PDB entry 6EG5 | X-ray diffraction, 2.45 A resolution | chains A and F of the 6 polymer chains in the assembly

Chain A:
Molecule: Tubulin alpha-1B chain
From: Sus scrofa
UniProt: Q2XVP4 (TBA1B_PIG); residues 1-450 here = UniProt positions 1-450
Sequence (450 residues; numbered 1 to 450; the number before each row is that of its first residue):
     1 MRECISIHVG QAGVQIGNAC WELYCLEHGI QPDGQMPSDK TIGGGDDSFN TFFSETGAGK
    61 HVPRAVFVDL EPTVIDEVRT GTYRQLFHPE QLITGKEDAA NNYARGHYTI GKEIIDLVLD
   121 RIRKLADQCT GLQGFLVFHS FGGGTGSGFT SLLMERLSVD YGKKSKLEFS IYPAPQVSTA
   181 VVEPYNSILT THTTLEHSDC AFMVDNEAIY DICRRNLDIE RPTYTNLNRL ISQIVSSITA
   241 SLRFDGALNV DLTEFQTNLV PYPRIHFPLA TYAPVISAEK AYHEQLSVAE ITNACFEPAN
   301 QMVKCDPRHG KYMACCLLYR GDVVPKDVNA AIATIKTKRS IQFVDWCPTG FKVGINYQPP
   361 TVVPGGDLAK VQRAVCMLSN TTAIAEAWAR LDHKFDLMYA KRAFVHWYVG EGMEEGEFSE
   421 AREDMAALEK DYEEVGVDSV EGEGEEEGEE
Unresolved in the structure: 440-450
Metal / ion sites: Ca2+: D39, T41, G44, E55
Residues lining bound ligands:
  - GTP (guanosine-5'-triphosphate): G10, Q11, A12, Q15, I16, D69, D98, A99, A100, N101, S140, G142, G143, G144, T145, G146, I171, P173, A174, V177, S178, E183, N206, Y224, L227, N228, I231
  - J7S (4-(2-chloropyrido[2,3-d]pyrimidin-4-yl)-7-methoxy-3,4-dihydroquinoxalin-2(1H)-one): N101, T179, V181
UniProt features mapped onto this chain:
  - motif: M1 to C4 (MREC motif)
  - active site: E254
  - binding site (GTP): G10, Q11, A12, Q15, E71, A99, S140, G143, G144, T145, G146, T179, E183, N206, Y224, N228, L252
  - binding site (Mg(2+)): E71
  - modified residue: K40 (N6,N6,N6-trimethyllysine), S48 (Phosphoserine), S232 (Phosphoserine), Y282 (3'-nitrotyrosine), R339 (Omega-N-methylarginine), S439 (Phosphoserine), E443 (5-glutamyl polyglutamate), E445 (5-glutamyl polyglutamate)
  - cross-link (Glycyl lysine isopeptide (Lys-Gly)): K326 (interchain with G-Cter in ubiquitin), K370 (interchain with G-Cter in ubiquitin)

Chain F:
Molecule: Tubulin tyrosine ligase
From: Gallus gallus
UniProt: E1BQ43 (E1BQ43_CHICK); residues 1-378 here = UniProt positions 1-378
Sequence (384 residues; numbered 1 to 384; the number before each row is that of its first residue):
     1 MYTFVVRDEN SSVYAEVSRL LLATGQWKRL RKDNPRFNLM LGERNRLPFG RLGHEPGLVQ
    61 LVNYYRGADK LCRKASLVKL IKTSPELSES CTWFPESYVI YPTNLKTPVA PAQNGIRHLI
   121 NNTRTDEREV FLAAYNRRRE GREGNVWIAK SSAGAKGEGI LISSEASELL DFIDEQGQVH
   181 VIQKYLEKPL LLEPGHRKFD IRSWVLVDHL YNIYLYREGV LRTSSEPYNS ANFQDKTCHL
   241 TNHCIQKEYS KNYGRYEEGN EMFFEEFNQY LMDALNTTLE NSILLQIKHI IRSCLMCIEP
   301 AISTKHLHYQ SFQLFGFDFM VDEELKVWLI EVNGAPACAQ KLYAELCQGI VDVAISSVFP
   361 LADTGQKTSQ PTSIFIKLHH HHHH
Unresolved in the structure: 103-124, 364-369
Construct notes: expression tag (379-384)
Metal / ion sites: Mg2+ site 1: D318 (together with AMP-PCP); Mg2+ site 2: E331 (together with AMP-PCP)
Residues lining bound ligands: AMP-PCP (ACP; phosphomethylphosphonic acid adenylate ester): K74, P95, I148, K150, A155, I160, Q183, K184, Y185, L186, K198, D200, R202, R222, H239, L240, T241, N242, D318, M320, I330, E331, N333

Interface between chain A and chain F:
Residue-residue contacts (22; chain A residue first):
  Q176(A) - P56(F)
  E207(A) - H54(F)  salt bridge
  E297(A) - H306(F)
  P298(A) - L307(F)  hydrophobic
  K304(A) - H54(F)
  K304(A) - H308(F)
  D306(A) - R66(F)
  D306(A) - L307(F)
  R308(A) - P300(F)  hydrogen bond (side chain-backbone)
  R308(A) - A301(F)  hydrogen bond (side chain-backbone)
  R308(A) - I302(F)
  R308(A) - S303(F)  hydrogen bond (side chain-backbone)
  H309(A) - R66(F)  hydrogen bond (side chain-backbone)
  H309(A) - G67(F)
  H309(A) - A301(F)  hydrogen bond (side chain-backbone)
  K338(A) - P300(F)
  S340(A) - A301(F)
  E386(A) - G50(F)
  E386(A) - R66(F)  salt bridge
  R390(A) - G50(F)
  R390(A) - H54(F)  hydrogen bond
  H393(A) - R51(F)
Other interface residues (no listed pair), chain A (14 interface residues in all): C305
Other interface residues (no listed pair), chain F (14 interface residues in all): G53

Overview:
The chain A/chain F interface involves 14 residues from each chain; the contacts include 6 hydrogen bonds and
2 salt bridges. Polar contacts include E207(A)-H54(F), E386(A)-R66(F) and R308(A)-P300(F). Chain A binds GTP
and compound J7S. Ligands of chain F: AMP-PCP.
Chain A is Tubulin alpha-1B chain (Sus scrofa) and chain F is Tubulin tyrosine ligase (Gallus gallus); the
structure, The structure of SB-1-202-tubulin complex, was determined by X-ray diffraction.
